PDB entry 4UMK | X-ray diffraction, 3.10 A resolution | chains A and C of the 4 polymer chains in the assembly

Chain A (and C):
Name: Probable chromosome-partitioning protein parb
Organism: Helicobacter pylori
Notes: chain C of this document is another copy of the same molecule, construct and numbering; everything in this record applies to it too
Reference sequence: O25758 (PARB_HELPY); residue numbers follow UniProt; this construct covers 1-240
Chain sequence (240 residues; numbered 1 to 240; the number before each row is that of its first residue):
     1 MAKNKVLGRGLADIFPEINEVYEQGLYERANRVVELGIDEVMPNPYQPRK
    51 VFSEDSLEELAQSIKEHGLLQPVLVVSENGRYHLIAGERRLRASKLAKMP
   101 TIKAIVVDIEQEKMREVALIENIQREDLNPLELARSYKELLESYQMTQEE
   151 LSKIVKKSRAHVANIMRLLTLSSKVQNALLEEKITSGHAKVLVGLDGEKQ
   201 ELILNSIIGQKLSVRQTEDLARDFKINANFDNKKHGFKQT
Unresolved in the structure: 1-54, 227-240 (chain C: 1-34, 228-240)
What the authors report for this chain:
  - binding site for the 24-nt DNA strand: Gln-148, Lys-157, Arg-159, Asn-164, Arg-167, Lys-190, Val-214, Arg-215, Glu-218, Arg-222
  - specificity-determining residues: Arg-159, Asn-164
  - binding site for the 24-nt DNA strand: Ser-158, Gly-187
  - self-association interface (contacts with another copy of this molecule); pairs are residue here / residue on that copy: Arg-49/Glu-150 (salt bridge), Gln-62/Arg-89, Arg-89/Ser-143 (hydrogen bond), Arg-89/Arg-89 (backbone contact), Met-114/Arg-89 (hydrogen bond), Arg-115/Arg-89 (hydrogen bond), Ser-63, Ala-86
  - contacts within the chain: Gln-71/Arg-90 (hydrogen bond), Pro-72/Arg-90 (hydrogen bond), Ala-86/Arg-90 (hydrogen bond), Glu-88/Arg-92
  - conformationally variable residues (domain motion): Asp-55

Chain A / chain C interface:
Pairs across the interface - 19 pairs, chain A then chain C:
  Val-76(A) / Ala-86(C)  hydrophobic
  Glu-78(A) / Val-76(C)
  Arg-81(A) / Lys-103(C)
  Leu-84(A) / Leu-84(C)
  Leu-84(A) / Ile-85(C)
  Ile-85(A) / His-83(C)
  Ala-86(A) / His-83(C)  hydrogen bond (backbone-side chain)
  Met-114(A) / Arg-89(C)  hydrogen bond (backbone-side chain)
  Arg-115(A) / Glu-88(C)
  Arg-115(A) / Arg-89(C)  hydrogen bond (side chain-backbone)
  Arg-115(A) / Arg-90(C)
  Arg-115(A) / Leu-91(C)
  Arg-115(A) / Lys-95(C)
  Val-117(A) / Arg-89(C)
  Asn-122(A) / Leu-91(C)
  Ser-143(A) / Arg-89(C)  hydrogen bond
  Tyr-144(A) / Arg-89(C)
  Gln-145(A) / Glu-88(C)
  Glu-150(A) / Arg-49(C)  salt bridge
Also at the interface, not in a pair above, chain A (19 interface residues in all): His-83, Gly-87, Gln-111, Ala-118, Ile-154
Also at the interface, not in a pair above, chain C (13 interface residues in all): Ser-94

In short:
19 residues of chain A face 13 of chain C across their interface, with 4 hydrogen bonds and 1 salt bridge.
Polar contacts include Glu-150(A)/Arg-49(C), Ala-86(A)/His-83(C) and Met-114(A)/Arg-89(C). The paper reports a
binding site for the 24-nt DNA strand at Gln-148(A), Lys-157(A) and Arg-159(A) among others; specificity
determinants Arg-159(A) and Asn-164(A).
Both chains are Probable chromosome-partitioning protein parb (Helicobacter pylori). Entry 4UMK (The complex
of Spo0J and parS DNA in chromosomal partition system) was determined by X-ray diffraction.
